6MJI - chains C and A of the 4 polymer chains in the assembly; structure by X-ray diffraction, 2.30 A resolution.

[Chain C]
Protein: T cell receptor alpha variable 11, T cell receptor alpha joining 18, Human nkt tcr alpha chain, CHIMERIC PROTEIN
Organism: Mus musculus
UniProt: chimeric construct of A0A0B4J1J9, K7N5M3: residues 1-92 from A0A0B4J1J9 (A0A0B4J1J9_MOUSE) positions 22-113 (UniProt number = residue number + 21); residues 114-208 from K7N5M3 positions 116-210 (UniProt number = residue number + 2)
Amino-acid sequence (209 residues; numbered 0 to 208; the number before each row is that of its first residue; numbering starts at 0):
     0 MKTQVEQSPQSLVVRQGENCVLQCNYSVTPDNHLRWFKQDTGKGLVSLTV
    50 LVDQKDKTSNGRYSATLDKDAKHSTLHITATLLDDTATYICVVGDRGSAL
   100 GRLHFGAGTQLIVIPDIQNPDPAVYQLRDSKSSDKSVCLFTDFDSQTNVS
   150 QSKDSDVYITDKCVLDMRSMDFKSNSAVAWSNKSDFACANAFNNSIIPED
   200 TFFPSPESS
Unresolved in the structure: 0, 183, 205-208
Differences from the reference sequence: initiating methionine (0); linker (113)
Cystine bridges: C23-C90, C137-C187
Ion coordination: Na+: D160 (shared with 1 residue of chain D)
Residues lining bound ligands: JTD (N-[(2S,3S,4R)-1-{[4-O-(cyclopropylmethyl)-alpha-D-galactopyranosyl]oxy}-3,4-dihydroxyoctadecan-2-yl]hexacosanamide): P29, N31, K68, D94, R95, G96

[Chain A]
Protein: Antigen-presenting glycoprotein CD1d1
Organism: Mus musculus
UniProt: A0A0R4J090 (A0A0R4J090_MOUSE); residues 1-279 here correspond to UniProt positions 19-297 (UniProt number = residue number + 18)
Amino-acid sequence (285 residues; each row starts with the number of its first residue):
     1 SEAQQKNYTFRCLQMSSFANRSWSRTDSVVWLGDLQTHRWSNDSATISFT
    51 KPWSQGKLSNQQWEKLQHMFQVYRVSFTRDIQELVKMMSPKEDYPIEIQL
   101 SAGCEMYPGNASESFLHVAFQGKYVVRFWGTSWQTVPGAPSWLDLPIKVL
   151 NADQGTSATVQMLLNDTCPLFVRGLLEAGKSDLEKQEKPVAWLSSVPSSA
   201 HGHRQLVCHVSGFYPKPVWVMWMRGDQEQQGTHRGDFLPNADETWYLQAT
   251 LDVEAGEEAGLACRVKHSSLGGQDIILYWHHHHHH
Unresolved in the structure: 1-5, 198-201, 280-285
Differences from the reference sequence: expression tag (280-285)
Cystine bridges: C104-C168, C208-C263
Covalently attached groups: N-acetylglucosamine (NAG) linked to N20, N42; glycan linked to N165
Residues lining bound ligands: JTD (N-[(2S,3S,4R)-1-{[4-O-(cyclopropylmethyl)-alpha-D-galactopyranosyl]oxy}-3,4-dihydroxyoctadecan-2-yl]hexacosanamide): F10, C12, Q14, S28, V30, H38, W40, I47, W63, L66, M69, F70, Y73, S76, F77, D80, I81, L84, V85, I98, L100, A102, L116, V118, F120, W133, W142, L143, P146, L150, D153, G155, T156, T159, V160, L163, L164, T167, C168, F171

[Interface between chain C and chain A]
Pairs across the interface (18; chain C residue first):
  T28(C) - V72(A)
  P29(C) - V72(A)  hydrophobic
  P29(C) - S76(A)
  D94(C) - R79(A)  salt bridge
  R95(C) - S76(A)  hydrogen bond (side chain-backbone)
  R95(C) - R79(A)
  R95(C) - D80(A)  salt bridge
  G96(C) - A152(A)
  G96(C) - D153(A)
  S97(C) - V149(A)
  L99(C) - R79(A)  hydrogen bond (backbone-side chain)
  L99(C) - D80(A)
  L99(C) - E83(A)
  L99(C) - M87(A)  hydrophobic
  L99(C) - V149(A)  hydrophobic
  G100(C) - R79(A)
  R101(C) - R79(A)
  R101(C) - E83(A)  salt bridge
Interface residues without a listed pair, chain C (10 interface residues in all): N31
Interface residues without a listed pair, chain A (11 interface residues in all): L84, K86

[In short]
10 residues of chain C and 11 residues of chain A are in contact, with 2 hydrogen bonds and 3 salt bridges.
Polar pairs include D94(C)-R79(A), R95(C)-D80(A) and R101(C)-E83(A). Compound JTD is bound between chain C and
chain A.
Chain C is T cell receptor alpha variable 11, T cell receptor alpha joining 18, Human nkt tcr alpha chain,
CHIMERIC PROTEIN and chain A is Antigen-presenting glycoprotein CD1d1, both from Mus musculus; the structure,
Crystal structure of the mCD1d/xxs (JJ304) /iNKTCR ternary complex, was determined by X-ray diffraction,
deposited together with 6MIV, 6MIY, 6MJ4, 6MJ6, 6MJA, 6MJJ and 6MJQ.
